PDB entry 7LZ8 | X-ray diffraction, 2.92 A resolution | chains A and F of the 6 polymer chains in the assembly

[Chain A]
Molecule: Tubulin alpha-1B chain
From: Sus scrofa
Reference sequence: Q2XVP4 (TBA1B_PIG); numbering as in UniProt (aligned over 1-450)
Chain sequence (450 residues; each row starts with the number of its first residue):
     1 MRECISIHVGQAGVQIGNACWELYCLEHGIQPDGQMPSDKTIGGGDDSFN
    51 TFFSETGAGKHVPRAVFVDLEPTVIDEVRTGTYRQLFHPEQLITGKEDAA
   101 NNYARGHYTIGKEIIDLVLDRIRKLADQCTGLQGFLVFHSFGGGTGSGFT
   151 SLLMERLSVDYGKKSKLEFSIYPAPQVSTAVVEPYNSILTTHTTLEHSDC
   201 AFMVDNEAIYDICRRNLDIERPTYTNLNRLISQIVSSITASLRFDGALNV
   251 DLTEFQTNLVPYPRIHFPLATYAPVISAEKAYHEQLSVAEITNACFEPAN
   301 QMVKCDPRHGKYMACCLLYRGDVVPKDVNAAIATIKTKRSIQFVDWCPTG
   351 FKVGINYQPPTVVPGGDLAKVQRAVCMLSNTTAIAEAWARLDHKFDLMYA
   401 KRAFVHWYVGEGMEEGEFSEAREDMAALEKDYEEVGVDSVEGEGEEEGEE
Not modelled in the structure: 438-450
Ion coordination: Ca2+: Asp-39, Thr-41, Gly-44, Glu-55
Ligand contacts:
  - GTP (guanosine-5'-triphosphate): Gly-10, Gln-11, Ala-12, Gln-15, Ile-16, Asp-69, Asp-98, Ala-99, Ala-100, Asn-101, Ser-140, Gly-142, Gly-143, Gly-144, Thr-145, Gly-146, Ile-171, Pro-173, Val-177, Ser-178, Thr-179, Glu-183, Asn-206, Tyr-224, Leu-227, Asn-228, Ile-231
  - YJ4 (4-[2-(ethylamino)pyrido[3,2-d]pyrimidin-4-yl]-7-methoxy-3,4-dihydroquinoxalin-2(1H)-one): Asn-101, Thr-179, Val-181

[Chain F]
Molecule: Tubulin Tyrosine Ligase
From: Gallus gallus
Reference sequence: E1BQ43 (E1BQ43_CHICK); residue numbers follow UniProt; this construct covers 1-378
Chain sequence (384 residues; each row starts with the number of its first residue):
     1 MYTFVVRDENSSVYAEVSRLLLATGQWKRLRKDNPRFNLMLGERNRLPFG
    51 RLGHEPGLVQLVNYYRGADKLCRKASLVKLIKTSPELSESCTWFPESYVI
   101 YPTNLKTPVAPAQNGIRHLINNTRTDEREVFLAAYNRRREGREGNVWIAK
   151 SSAGAKGEGILISSEASELLDFIDEQGQVHVIQKYLEKPLLLEPGHRKFD
   201 IRSWVLVDHLYNIYLYREGVLRTSSEPYNSANFQDKTCHLTNHCIQKEYS
   251 KNYGRYEEGNEMFFEEFNQYLMDALNTTLENSILLQIKHIIRSCLMCIEP
   301 AISTKHLHYQSFQLFGFDFMVDEELKVWLIEVNGAPACAQKLYAELCQGI
   351 VDVAISSVFPLADTGQKTSQPTSIFIKLHHHHHH
Not modelled in the structure: 99-179, 225-258, 363-371, 381-384
Differences from the reference sequence: expression tag (379-384)
Ligand contacts: AMP-PCP (ACP; phosphomethylphosphonic acid adenylate ester): Pro-95, Lys-184, Tyr-185, Leu-186, Lys-198, Asp-200, Met-320, Ile-330

[How chain A and chain F interact]
Residue-residue contacts - 19 pairs, chain A then chain F:
  Gln-176(A) with Pro-56(F)
  Glu-207(A) with His-54(F), salt bridge
  Glu-297(A) with His-306(F)
  Pro-298(A) with Leu-307(F), hydrophobic
  Lys-304(A) with His-54(F)
  Asp-306(A) with Leu-307(F)
  Arg-308(A) with Pro-300(F), hydrogen bond (side chain-backbone); Ala-301(F), hydrogen bond (side chain-backbone); Ile-302(F); Ser-303(F), hydrogen bond (side chain-backbone)
  His-309(A) with Arg-66(F), hydrogen bond (side chain-backbone); Gly-67(F); Ala-301(F), hydrogen bond (side chain-backbone)
  Ser-340(A) with Ala-301(F)
  Glu-386(A) with Arg-66(F), salt bridge
  Arg-390(A) with Gly-50(F); His-54(F), hydrogen bond
  His-393(A) with Arg-51(F)
  Leu-397(A) with Asp-33(F)
Other interface residues (no listed pair), chain A (16 interface residues in all): Ala-299, Cys-305, Lys-338
Other interface residues (no listed pair), chain F (16 interface residues in all): Gly-53, Lys-70, His-308

[In short]
The chain A/chain F interface involves 16 residues from each chain, with 6 hydrogen bonds and 2 salt bridges.
Among the polar pairs are Glu-207(A)/His-54(F), Glu-386(A)/Arg-66(F) and Arg-308(A)/Pro-300(F). Chain A binds
GTP and compound YJ4. Bound to chain F: AMP-PCP.
Chain A is Tubulin alpha-1B chain (Sus scrofa) and chain F is Tubulin Tyrosine Ligase (Gallus gallus); the
structure, Tubulin-RB3_SLD-TTL in complex with compound 5t, was determined by X-ray diffraction together with
6X1C, 6X1E, 6X1F and 7LZ7 from the same study.
